6KO7 - chains A and B; structure by X-ray diffraction, 1.70 A resolution.

Chain A (and B):
Name: Putative regulatory protein
Organism: Salmonella enterica subsp. enterica serovar Typhimurium str. 14028S
Notes: chain B of this document is another copy of the same molecule, construct and numbering; everything in this record applies to it too
Reference sequence: A0A0F6AY66 (A0A0F6AY66_SALT1); residue numbers follow UniProt; this construct covers 2-193
Chain sequence (194 residues; numbered 0 to 193; the number before each row is that of its first residue; numbering starts at 0):
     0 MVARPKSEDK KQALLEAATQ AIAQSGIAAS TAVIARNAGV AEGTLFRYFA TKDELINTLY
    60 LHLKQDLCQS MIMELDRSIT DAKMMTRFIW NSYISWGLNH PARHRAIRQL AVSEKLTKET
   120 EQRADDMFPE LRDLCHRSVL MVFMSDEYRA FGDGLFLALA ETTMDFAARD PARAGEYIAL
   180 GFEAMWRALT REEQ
Disordered / not traced: 0-7, 192-193
Differences from the reference sequence: initiating methionine (0); expression tag (1)
Residues lining bound ligands: ethidium (ET): Lys63, Thr85, Ile88, Trp89, Tyr92, Leu130, Leu133, Cys134, Ser137, Val138, Asp152, Phe155, Met184, Trp185, Leu188, Thr189

How chain A and chain B interact:
Pairs across the interface - 48 pairs, chain A then chain B:
  Val111(A) - Arg168(B)  hydrogen bond (backbone-side chain)
  Glu113(A) - Arg168(B)  salt bridge
  Leu139(A) - Arg186(B)
  Val141(A) - Leu179(B)  hydrophobic
  Glu146(A) - Arg172(B)  salt bridge
  Tyr147(A) - Arg172(B)
  Tyr147(A) - Glu175(B)
  Tyr147(A) - Tyr176(B)  hydrophobic
  Tyr147(A) - Leu179(B)  hydrophobic
  Ala149(A) - Phe165(B)
  Phe150(A) - Thr161(B)
  Phe150(A) - Thr162(B)
  Phe150(A) - Phe165(B)  hydrophobic
  Phe150(A) - Tyr176(B)
  Phe150(A) - Leu179(B)  hydrophobic
  Phe150(A) - Gly180(B)
  Gly153(A) - Thr161(B)
  Leu154(A) - Leu158(B)  hydrophobic
  Leu154(A) - Thr161(B)
  Ala157(A) - Ala157(B)
  Ala157(A) - Thr161(B)
  Leu158(A) - Leu154(B)  hydrophobic
  Leu158(A) - Leu158(B)  hydrophobic
  Thr161(A) - Phe150(B)
  Thr161(A) - Gly153(B)
  Thr161(A) - Leu154(B)
  Thr161(A) - Ala157(B)
  Thr162(A) - Phe150(B)
  Phe165(A) - Ala149(B)
  Phe165(A) - Phe150(B)
  Arg168(A) - Val111(B)  hydrogen bond (side chain-backbone)
  Arg168(A) - Glu113(B)  salt bridge
  Arg172(A) - Glu146(B)
  Arg172(A) - Tyr147(B)
  Glu175(A) - Tyr147(B)
  Tyr176(A) - Glu146(B)
  Tyr176(A) - Tyr147(B)  hydrophobic
  Tyr176(A) - Phe150(B)
  Leu179(A) - Tyr147(B)  hydrophobic
  Leu179(A) - Phe150(B)  hydrophobic
  Gly180(A) - Phe150(B)
  Ala183(A) - Ala187(B)
  Arg186(A) - Leu139(B)
  Arg186(A) - Arg186(B)  hydrogen bond (side chain-backbone)
  Arg186(A) - Ala187(B)  hydrogen bond (side chain-backbone)
  Arg186(A) - Glu191(B)  salt bridge
  Ala187(A) - Ala183(B)
  Ala187(A) - Arg186(B)  hydrogen bond (backbone-side chain)
Other interface residues (no listed pair), chain A (26 interface residues in all): Arg107, Phe142
Other interface residues (no listed pair), chain B (26 interface residues in all): Val141, Phe142

Overview:
Chain A and chain B each contribute 26 residues to their interface; the contacts include 5 hydrogen bonds and
4 salt bridges. Polar pairs include Glu113(A)-Arg168(B), Glu146(A)-Arg172(B) and Arg186(A)-Glu191(B). Chain A
binds ethidium.
Both chains are Putative regulatory protein (Salmonella enterica subsp. enterica serovar Typhimurium str.
14028S). Entry 6KO7 (Crystal structure of the Ethidium bound RamR) was determined by X-ray diffraction,
deposited together with 6KO8 and 6KO9.
